3BWU - chains C and D of the 3 polymer chains in the assembly; structure by X-ray diffraction, 1.76 A resolution.

== Chain C ==
Protein: Chaperone protein fimC
From: Escherichia coli
UniProt: P31697 (FIMC_ECOLI); residues 1-205 here correspond to UniProt positions 37-241 (UniProt number = residue number + 36)
Sequence (205 residues; each row starts with the number of its first residue):
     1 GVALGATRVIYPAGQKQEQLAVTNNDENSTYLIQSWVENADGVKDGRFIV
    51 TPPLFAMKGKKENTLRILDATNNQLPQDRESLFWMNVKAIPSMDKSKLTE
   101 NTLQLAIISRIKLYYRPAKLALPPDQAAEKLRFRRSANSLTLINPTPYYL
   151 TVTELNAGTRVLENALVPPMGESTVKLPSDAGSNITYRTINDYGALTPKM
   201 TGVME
Unresolved in the structure: 95-99

== Chain D ==
Protein: Outer membrane usher protein FimD, N-terminal domain
From: Escherichia coli
Notes: fragment: N-terminal domain, Residues 1-125
UniProt: P30130 (FIMD_ECOLI); residues 1-125 here correspond to UniProt positions 46-170 (UniProt number = residue number + 45)
Sequence (125 residues; row label = number of the first residue in the row):
     1 DLYFNPRFLADDPQAVADLSRFENGQELPPGTYRVDIYLNNGYMATRDVT
    51 FNTGDSEQGIVPCLTRAQLASMGLNTASVAGMNLLADDACVPLTTMVQDA
   101 TAHLDVGQQRLNLTIPQAFMSNRAR
Unresolved in the structure: 1, 123-125
Cystine bridges: Cys63-Cys90

== Chain C / chain D interface ==
Contacting residue pairs (46):
  Thr30(C) - Phe4(D)
  Leu32(C) - Phe4(D)  hydrophobic
  Leu32(C) - Leu9(D)  hydrophobic
  Leu32(C) - Phe22(D)  hydrophobic
  Gln34(C) - Leu9(D)
  Gln34(C) - Asp11(D)  hydrogen bond
  Thr51(C) - Tyr33(D)
  Thr51(C) - Arg34(D)
  Thr51(C) - Gln109(D)
  Pro52(C) - Leu28(D)  hydrophobic
  Pro52(C) - Tyr33(D)  hydrophobic
  Pro52(C) - Gln109(D)
  Pro53(C) - Tyr33(D)
  Leu54(C) - Asp12(D)
  Leu54(C) - Asp18(D)
  Leu54(C) - Phe22(D)  hydrophobic
  Leu54(C) - Leu28(D)
  Leu54(C) - Pro29(D)
  Phe55(C) - Glu27(D)
  Phe55(C) - Leu28(D)  hydrophobic
  Ala56(C) - Phe22(D)  hydrophobic
  Ala56(C) - Gln26(D)
  Ala56(C) - Glu27(D)  hydrogen bond (backbone-backbone)
  Lys61(C) - Glu27(D)  salt bridge
  Lys61(C) - Gly107(D)
  Asn63(C) - Gly107(D)
  Thr64(C) - Gly107(D)  hydrogen bond (backbone-backbone)
  Thr64(C) - Gln108(D)  hydrogen bond
  Thr64(C) - Gln109(D)  hydrogen bond (backbone-side chain)
  Arg66(C) - Arg34(D)  hydrogen bond (side chain-backbone)
  Arg66(C) - Asp36(D)  salt bridge
  Arg66(C) - Thr46(D)
  Arg66(C) - Gln108(D)  hydrogen bond (side chain-backbone)
  Arg66(C) - Gln109(D)  hydrogen bond
  Leu68(C) - Arg34(D)
  Lys88(C) - Phe8(D)
  Ile90(C) - Phe8(D)  hydrophobic
  Ile90(C) - Leu9(D)  hydrophobic
  Pro91(C) - Phe4(D)
  Ser92(C) - Leu2(D)
  Ser92(C) - Tyr3(D)
  Ser92(C) - Phe4(D)
  Met93(C) - Tyr3(D)  hydrogen bond (backbone-backbone)
  Gln104(C) - Phe8(D)
  Leu105(C) - Phe8(D)
  Ala106(C) - Phe8(D)
Other interface residues (no listed pair), chain C (25 interface residues in all): Gln17, Tyr31, Glu62
Other interface residues (no listed pair), chain D (25 interface residues in all): Asn5, Leu19, Thr32, Val35, Val106

== Summary ==
Chain C and chain D each contribute 25 residues to their interface, with 9 hydrogen bonds and 2 salt bridges.
Polar contacts include Lys61(C)-Glu27(D), Arg66(C)-Asp36(D) and Gln34(C)-Asp11(D).
Chain C is Chaperone protein fimC and chain D is Outer membrane usher protein FimD, N-terminal domain, both
from Escherichia coli; the structure, Crystal structure of the ternary complex of FimD (N-Terminal Domain,
FimDN) with FimC and the N-terminally ..., was determined by X-ray diffraction.
